7XTD - chains T and b of the 35 polymer chains in the assembly; structure by electron microscopy, 3.90 A resolution.

# Chain T
Molecule: 198-nt DNA strand
Sequence (198 nucleotides; each row starts with the number of its first residue; numbers below 1 keep their minus sign (DA-72 is residue -72)):
   -72 ATCAGAATCCCGGTGCCGAGGCCGCTCAATTGGTCGTAGACAGCTCTAGC
   -22 ACCGCTTAAACGCACGTACGCGCTGTCCCCCGCGTTTTAACCGCCAAGGG
    28 GATTACACCCAAGACACCAGGCACGAGACAGAAAAAAACAACGAAAACGG
    78 CCACCACCCAAACACACCAAACACAAGAGCTAATTGACTGACGTAAGC
Not modelled in the structure: -72 to -8, 116-125

# Chain b
Name: Histone H4
From: Homo sapiens
UniProt: P62805 (H4_HUMAN); residues 0-102 here correspond to UniProt positions 1-103 (UniProt number = residue number + 1)
Amino-acid sequence (106 residues; each row starts with the number of its first residue; numbers below 1 keep their minus sign (Gly-3 is residue -3)):
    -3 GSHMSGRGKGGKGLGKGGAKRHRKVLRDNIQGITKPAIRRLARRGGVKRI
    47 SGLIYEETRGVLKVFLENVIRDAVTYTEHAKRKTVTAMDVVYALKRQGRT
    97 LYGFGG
Not modelled in the structure: -3 to 19
Construct notes: expression tag (-3 to -1)
UniProt features mapped onto this chain:
  - DNA-binding region: Lys16 to Lys20
  - modified residue: Ser1 (N-acetylserine), Arg3 (Asymmetric dimethylarginine), Lys5 (N6-(2-hydroxyisobutyryl)lysine), Lys8 (N6-(2-hydroxyisobutyryl)lysine), Lys12 (N6-(2-hydroxyisobutyryl)lysine), Lys16 (N6-(2-hydroxyisobutyryl)lysine), Lys20 (N6,N6,N6-trimethyllysine), Lys31 (N6-(2-hydroxyisobutyryl)lysine), Lys44 (N6-(2-hydroxyisobutyryl)lysine), Ser47 (Phosphoserine), Tyr51 (Phosphotyrosine), Lys59 (N6-(2-hydroxyisobutyryl)lysine), Lys77 (N6-(2-hydroxyisobutyryl)lysine), Lys79 (N6-(2-hydroxyisobutyryl)lysine), Thr80 (Phosphothreonine), Tyr88 (Phosphotyrosine), Lys91 (N6-(2-hydroxyisobutyryl)lysine)
  - cross-link (Glycyl lysine isopeptide (Lys-Gly)): Lys12 (interchain with G-Cter in SUMO2), Lys20 (interchain with G-Cter in SUMO2), Lys31 (interchain with G-Cter in SUMO2), Lys59 (interchain with G-Cter in SUMO2), Lys79 (interchain with G-Cter in SUMO2), Lys91 (interchain with G-Cter in SUMO2)

# Chain T / chain b interface
Residue-residue contacts (15; chain T residue first):
  DG54(T) with Arg45(b), hydrogen bond to the sugar; Ile46(b), sugar contact; Ser47(b), hydrogen bond to the phosphate; Gly48(b), hydrogen bond to the phosphate
  DA55(T) with Arg35(b), salt bridge to the phosphate; Arg39(b), salt bridge to the phosphate; Lys44(b), phosphate contact; Arg45(b), phosphate contact; Ile46(b), hydrogen bond to the phosphate
  DA74(T) with Lys79(b), salt bridge to the phosphate; Thr80(b), phosphate contact
  DC75(T) with Arg78(b), phosphate contact; Lys79(b), hydrogen bond to the phosphate; Thr80(b), hydrogen bond to the phosphate
  DG76(T) with Arg78(b), phosphate contact
Also at the interface, not in a pair above, chain T (6 interface residues in all): DA53
Also at the interface, not in a pair above, chain b (11 interface residues in all): Tyr51

# Summary
The interface between chain T and chain b involves 6 residues on one side and 11 on the other, with 6 hydrogen
bonds and 3 salt bridges. Among the polar pairs are DG54(T)-Arg45(b), DG54(T)-Ser47(b) and DG54(T)-Gly48(b).
UniProt lists a DNA-binding region on chain b.
Here chain T is a 198-nt DNA strand and chain b is Histone H4 (Homo sapiens). Entry 7XTD (RNA polymerase II
elongation complex transcribing a nucleosome (EC58oct)) was determined by electron microscopy, deposited
together with 7XN7, 7XSE, 7XSX, 7XSZ, 7XT7 and 7XTI.
